Entry 7PAL (electron microscopy, 4.70 A resolution (low resolution: residue-level contacts below are approximate; hydrogen-bond / salt-bridge calls are withheld)); this record covers chains i and 3 of the 56 polymer chains in the assembly.

== Chain i ==
Name: 50S ribosomal protein L13
Source organism: Mycoplasmoides pneumoniae M129
UniProt: P75178 (RL13_MYCPN); residue numbers follow UniProt; this construct covers 1-146
Sequence (146 residues; each row starts with the number of its first residue):
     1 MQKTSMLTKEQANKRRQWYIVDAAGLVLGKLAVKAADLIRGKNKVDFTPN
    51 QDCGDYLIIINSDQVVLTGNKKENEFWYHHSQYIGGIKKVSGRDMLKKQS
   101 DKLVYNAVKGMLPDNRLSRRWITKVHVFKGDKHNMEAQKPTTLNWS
Unresolved in the structure: 1-2

== Chain 3 ==
Molecule: 23S ribosomal RNA
Source organism: Mycoplasma pneumoniae M129
Sequence (2907 nucleotides; each row starts with the number of its first residue):
     1 UACAAUAAGUUACUAAGGGCUUAUGGUGGAUGCCUUGGCACUAAUAGGCG
    51 AUGAAGGACGUGUUAACCUGCGAUAAGCUUCGGGUAGGUGGUAAGAACCU
   101 CAGAUCCGGAGAUUUCCGAAUGGAGCAAUCCGGUAGUUGGAAACAGCUAU
   151 CAUUAAUUGAUGAAUAAAUAGUCAAUUAAAGCAAUACGUGGUGAAGUGAA
   201 ACAUCUCAGUAGCCACAGGAAAAGAAAACGAAUGUGAUUCCGUGUGUAGU
   251 GGCGAGCGAAAGCGGAACAGGCCAAACUUAUCAUUAGAUAGGGGUUGUAG
   301 GGCUUGCAAUGUGGACUUGAAAACGAUAGAAGAAGCUGUUGGAAAGCAGC
   351 GCGCAAAAGGGUGAUAGCCCCGUAUUUGAAAUUGUUUUCAUACCUAGCGA
   401 GAUCCCUGAGUAGCUCGGAAAACGUUAUUUUGAGUGAAUCUGCCCAGACC
   451 AUUGGGUAAGCCUAAAUACUAAUUAGUGACCGAUAGCGAAACAGUACCGU
   501 GAGGGAAAGGUGAAAAGAACCCAGAGAUGGGAGUGAAAUAGAUUCUGAAA
   551 CCAUAUGCCUACAACGUGUCAGAGCACAUUAAUGUGUGAUGGCGUGCGUU
   601 UUGAAGUAUGAGCCGGCGAGUUAUGAUAGCAAGCGUUAGUUAACCAGGAG
   651 AUGGGGAGCUGUAGCGAAAGCGAGUUUUAAAAGAGCGUUUGUUUGUUAUU
   701 AUAGACCCGAAACGGGUUGAGCUAGUCAUGAGCAGGUUGAAGGUUGAGUA
   751 ACAUCAACUGGAGGACCGAACCGACUCUCGUUGAAACGAUAGCGGAUGAC
   801 UUGUGAUUAGGGGUGAAAUUCCAAUCGAAAUCCGUGAUAGCUGGUUCUCG
   851 UCGAAAUAGCUUUAAGGCUAGCGUGAGAUCACAAAUAAGUGGAGGUAAAG
   901 CUACUGAAUGUAUGAUGGCGCCACCUAGGCGUACUGAAUACAAUUAAACU
   951 CUGAAUGCCAUUUAUUUUAUUCUCGCAGUCAGACAGUGGGGGAUAAGCUU
  1001 CAUUGUCAAGAGGGGAAGAGCCCAGAUCAUUAAAUAAGGUCCCCAAAAUA
  1051 UACUAAGUGGAAAAGGAUGUGAAAGUGCUAAAACAGCAAGGAUGUUGGCU
  1101 UAGAAGCAGCCAUCGUUUAAAGAGUGCGUAACAGCUCACUUGUCGAGUGU
  1151 UUUUGCGCCGAAGAUGUAACGGGGCUAAGUAUAUUACCGAAUUUAUGGAU
  1201 AAGAUUUAUAUCUUGUGGUAGACGAGCGUUGUAUUGGAGUUGAAGUCAAA
  1251 GCGUGAGCAUUGGUGGAUCCAAUACAAGUGAGAAUGCCGGCAUGAGUAAC
  1301 GCUUGGGAGUGAGAAUCUCCCAAACCGAUUGACUAAGGUUUCCUGGACCA
  1351 GGGUCGUCCUUCCAGGGUUAGUCUGGACCUAAGCUGAGGCUGAAAAGCGU
  1401 AGGCGAUGGACAACAGGUUAAUAUUCCUGUACUUACAGUUAGACUGAUGG
  1451 AGUGACAAAGAAGGUUUUCCACCCCCAUAAUUGGAUUUGGGGAUAAAUCA
  1501 UAAGGUGGUACAAUAGGCAAAUCCGUUGUGCAUAACAUUGAGUGAUGAUG
  1551 UCGAGUGAAUGAGUGAUCAAGUAGCGAAGGUGGUAUUAAUCAUGCUUUCA
  1601 AGAAAAGCUUCUAGGGUUAAUCUAGCUGUAACCAGUACCGAGAACGAACA
  1651 CACGUAGUCAAGGAGAGGAUCCUAAGGUUAGCGAGUGAACUAUAGCCAAG
  1701 GAACUCUGCAAAUUAACCCCGUAAGUUAGCGAGAAGGGGUGCUUAUGUAA
  1751 AAGUAAGCCGCAGUGAAGAACGAGGGGGGACUGUUUAACUAAAACACAAC
  1801 UCUAUGCCAAACCGUAAGGUGAUGUAUAUGGGGUGACACCUGCCCAGUGC
  1851 UGGAAGGUUAAAGAAGGAGGUUAGCGCAAGCGAAGCUUUUAACUGAAGCC
  1901 CCAGUGAACGGCGGCCGUAACUAUAACGGUCCUAAGGUAGCGAAAUUCCU
  1951 AGUCGGGUAAAUUCCGUCCCGCUUGAAUGGUGUAACCAUCUCUUGACUGU
  2001 CUCGGCUAUAGACUCGGUGAAAUCCAGGUACGGGUGAAGACACCCGUUAG
  2051 GCGCAACGGGACGGAAAGACCCCGUGAAGCUUUACUGUAGCUUAAUAUUG
  2101 AUCAGGACAUUAUCAUGUAGAGAAUAGGUAGGAGCAAUCGAUGCAAGUUC
  2151 GCUAGGACUUGUUGAUGCGAAAGGUGGAAUACUACCCUUGGUUGUGUGCU
  2201 GUUCUAAUUGGUAACUGUUAUCCAGUUUCAAGACAGUGUUAGGUGGGCAG
  2251 UUUGACUGGGGCGGUCGCCUCCUAAAAGGUAACGGAGGCGUACAAAGGUA
  2301 CCUUCAGUACGGUUGGAAAUCGUAUGUAGAGUGUAAUGGUGUAAGGGUGC
  2351 UUGACUGUGAGACAUACAGGUCGAACAGGUGAGAAAUCAGGUCAUAGUGA
  2401 UCCGGUGGUCCAGUAUGGAAUGGCCAUCGCUCAACGGAUAAAAGCUACUC
  2451 CGGGGAUAACAGGCUGAUACUGCCCAAGAGUUCAUAUCGACGGCAGUGUU
  2501 UGGCACCUCGAUGUCGACUCAUCUCAUCCUCGAGCUGAAGCAGGUUCGAA
  2551 GGGUUCGGCUGUUCGCCGAUUAAAGAGAUACGUGAGUUGGGUUCAAACCG
  2601 UCGUGAGACAGGUUGGUCCCUAUCUAUUGUGCCCGUAGGAAGAUUGAAGA
  2651 GUGUUGCUUCUAGUACGAGAGGACCGAAGCGAGGACACCUCUUAUGCUCC
  2701 AGUUGUAGCGCCAGCUGCACCGCUGGGUAGUAACGUGUCUAUUAGAUAAA
  2751 CGCUGAAAGCAUCUAAGUGUGAAACUAUCUCAAAGAUUAAUCUUCCCAUU
  2801 UCGCAAGAAAGUAAGAGCCGUCAAAGACGAUGACGUUGAUAGGUUACAGG
  2851 UGUAAGCAUAGUGAUAUGUUGAGCUGAGUAAUACUAAUUGCUCGAGGACU
  2901 UAUUGGA
Unresolved in the structure: 1-7, 923-927, 1560-1569, 2901-2907

== Chain i / chain 3 interface ==
Contacting residue pairs (99; chain i residue first):
  Lys-3(i) with A1029(3); U1030(3); A1032(3)
  Thr-4(i) with U1031(3)
  Ser-5(i) with U1031(3)
  Met-6(i) with G572(3)
  Leu-7(i) with U1031(3)
  Lys-9(i) with G572(3)
  Glu-10(i) with A573(3)
  Gln-11(i) with A573(3)
  Ala-12(i) with A573(3)
  Arg-16(i) with U10(3); U11(3)
  Trp-18(i) with G9(3)
  Val-27(i) with U1176(3)
  Leu-28(i) with C1175(3)
  Gly-29(i) with G1174(3); C1175(3); A1178(3)
  Lys-30(i) with A1178(3)
  Val-33(i) with C1041(3); C1042(3)
  Arg-40(i) with C1042(3); C1043(3)
  Lys-42(i) with C1042(3); C1043(3)
  Pro-49(i) with U590(3); G591(3)
  Asn-50(i) with G572(3); U590(3); G591(3)
  Gln-51(i) with A589(3)
  Tyr-56(i) with G9(3); U10(3)
  Thr-68(i) with U1176(3)
  Gly-69(i) with U1176(3)
  Asn-70(i) with A1056(3); G1057(3); U1176(3)
  Lys-71(i) with G1057(3); C1175(3); U1176(3)
  Asn-74(i) with G1057(3)
  Glu-75(i) with G1057(3)
  Trp-77(i) with G1174(3)
  Tyr-78(i) with U1167(3); A1168(3)
  His-79(i) with U2048(3); A2648(3); G2649(3)
  His-80(i) with G1166(3)
  Ser-81(i) with G2649(3); A2650(3)
  Gln-82(i) with G1166(3); C2031(3)
  Tyr-83(i) with A2650(3)
  Ile-84(i) with G1166(3); U2522(3); C2523(3)
  Gly-85(i) with G1166(3)
  Gly-86(i) with A2650(3)
  Ile-87(i) with G1166(3)
  Lys-88(i) with G2649(3)
  Arg-93(i) with U2747(3)
  Gln-99(i) with A2648(3)
  Lys-102(i) with A2647(3); A2648(3)
  Tyr-105(i) with U2788(3)
  Asn-106(i) with G1174(3)
  Ala-107(i) with G1173(3); G1174(3)
  Lys-109(i) with U2047(3); U2048(3)
  Gly-110(i) with G1173(3)
  Met-111(i) with C1042(3); G1173(3)
  Pro-113(i) with C1043(3); C1044(3)
  Asp-114(i) with G2046(3); U2047(3)
  Asn-115(i) with G591(3); G592(3)
  Arg-116(i) with A563(3); A564(3); U590(3); G591(3)
  Leu-117(i) with U590(3); G591(3)
  Arg-119(i) with A563(3); A564(3); A2049(3); U2788(3)
  Arg-120(i) with U2788(3)
  Thr-123(i) with U2788(3)
  Asn-134(i) with A8(3)
  Met-135(i) with A8(3)
  Ala-137(i) with A8(3)
  Gln-138(i) with A8(3); G9(3)
Interface residues without a listed pair, chain i (64 interface residues in all): Leu-67, Lys-97, Leu-103
Interface residues without a listed pair, chain 3 (51 interface residues in all): C562, G574, U583, A1045, G1172, U2628, G2745, A2746

== Overview ==
64 residues of chain i face 51 of chain 3 across their interface.
Here chain i is 50S ribosomal protein L13 (Mycoplasmoides pneumoniae M129) and chain 3 is 23S ribosomal RNA
(Mycoplasma pneumoniae M129). Entry 7PAL (70S ribosome with A- and P-site tRNAs in Mycoplasma pneumoniae
cells) was determined by electron microscopy, deposited together with 7OOC, 7OOD, 7P6Z, 7PAH, 7PAI, 7PAJ and
23 further entries.
